PDB entry 2J4L | X-ray diffraction, 2.80 A resolution | chains B and D of the 6 polymer chains in the assembly

[Chain B (and D)]
Name: Uridylate kinase
From: Sulfolobus solfataricus
Notes: EC 2.7.4.22; chain D of this document is another copy of the same molecule, construct and numbering; everything in this record applies to it too
Reference sequence: Q97ZE2 (PYRH_SULSO); residues 1-226 here correspond to UniProt positions 2-227 (UniProt number = residue number + 1)
Chain sequence (226 residues; each row starts with the number of its first residue):
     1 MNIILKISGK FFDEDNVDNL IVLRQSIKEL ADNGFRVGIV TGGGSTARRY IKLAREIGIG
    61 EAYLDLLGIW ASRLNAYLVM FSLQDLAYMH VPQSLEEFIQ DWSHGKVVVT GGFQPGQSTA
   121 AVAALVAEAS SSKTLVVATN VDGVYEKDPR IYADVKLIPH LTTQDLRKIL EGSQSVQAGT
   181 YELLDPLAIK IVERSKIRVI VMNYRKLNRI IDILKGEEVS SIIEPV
Disordered / not traced: 170-182
Ligand contacts: UTP (uridine 5'-triphosphate): Lys6, Ile7, Ser8, Gly9, Lys10, Gly42, Gly43, Gly44, Ala47, Arg48, Ile51, Asp65, Gly68, Ile69, Gly112, Phe113, Gln114, Pro115, Gly116, Gln117, Ser118, Thr119, Val122
Curated features (UniProtKB/Swiss-Prot):
  - binding site (ATP): Lys6 to Lys10, Gly44, Arg48, Thr139, Asn140, Tyr145, Asp148
  - binding site (UMP): Gly43, Asp65, Phe113 to Thr119

[Interface between chain B and chain D]
Residue-residue contacts (10; chain B residue first):
  Ile99(B) with Met89(D), hydrophobic
  Gln100(B) with Tyr88(D), hydrogen bond; Met89(D)
  Ser103(B) with Tyr88(D); Met89(D), hydrogen bond (side chain-backbone); Lys106(D), hydrogen bond (backbone-side chain)
  His104(B) with Tyr88(D); His104(D)
  Ala129(B) with Gln84(D)
  Ser131(B) with Gln84(D), hydrogen bond
Also at the interface, not in a pair above, chain D (7 interface residues in all): Ala87, His90

[Overview]
Chain B and chain D form an interface of 6 and 7 residues respectively, with 4 hydrogen bonds. Polar contacts
include Gln100(B)-Tyr88(D), Ser103(B)-Met89(D) and Ser103(B)-Lys106(D). Chain B binds UTP. UniProt lists 11
ATP-binding residues and 9 UMP-binding residues on chain B.
Both chains are Uridylate kinase (Sulfolobus solfataricus). Entry 2J4L (Crystal structure of uridylate kinase
from Sulfolobus solfataricus in complex with UTP to 2.8 Angstrom resolution) was determined by X-ray
diffraction, deposited together with 2J4J and 2J4K.
